Entry 4MBO (X-ray diffraction, 1.65 A resolution); this record covers chain A.

# Chain A
Protein: Serine-rich Repeat Adhesion Glycoprotein (Srr1)
From: Streptococcus agalactiae
UniProtKB: Q8E473 (Q8E473_STRA3); residues 311-641 here = UniProt positions 311-641
Chain sequence (340 residues; numbered 310 to 649; the number before each row is that of its first residue):
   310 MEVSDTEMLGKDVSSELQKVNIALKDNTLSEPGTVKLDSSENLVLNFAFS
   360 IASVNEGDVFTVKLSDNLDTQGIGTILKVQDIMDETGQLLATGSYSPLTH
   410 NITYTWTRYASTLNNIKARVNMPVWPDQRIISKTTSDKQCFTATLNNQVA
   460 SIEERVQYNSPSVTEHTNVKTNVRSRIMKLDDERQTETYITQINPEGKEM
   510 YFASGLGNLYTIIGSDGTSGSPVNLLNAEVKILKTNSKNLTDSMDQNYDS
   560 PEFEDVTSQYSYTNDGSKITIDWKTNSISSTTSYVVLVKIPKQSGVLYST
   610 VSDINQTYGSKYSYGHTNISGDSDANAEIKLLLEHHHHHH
Unresolved in the structure: 310-316, 527-529, 628-649
Modified residues: Lys601 (n-methyl-lysine; MLZ)
Sequence notes: initiating methionine (310); expression tag (642-649)
Metal / ion sites: Ca2+ site 1 near Ser349 (its only coordinating residue here); Ca2+ site 2 near Thr408 (its only coordinating residue here)

# In short
Chain A is Serine-rich Repeat Adhesion Glycoprotein (Srr1) (Streptococcus agalactiae); the structure, 1.65
Angstrom Crystal Structure of Serine-rich Repeat Adhesion Glycoprotein (Srr1) from Streptococcus agalactiae,
was determined by X-ray diffraction, deposited together with 4MBR.
